Entry 3QB1 (X-ray diffraction, 3.10 A resolution); this record covers chain A.

[Chain A]
Protein: Interleukin-2
From: Homo sapiens
UniProtKB: P60568 (IL2_HUMAN); residues 1-133 here correspond to UniProt positions 21-153 (UniProt number = residue number + 20)
Sequence (136 residues; row label = number of the first residue in the row; numbers below 1 keep their minus sign (Ala-2 is residue -2)):
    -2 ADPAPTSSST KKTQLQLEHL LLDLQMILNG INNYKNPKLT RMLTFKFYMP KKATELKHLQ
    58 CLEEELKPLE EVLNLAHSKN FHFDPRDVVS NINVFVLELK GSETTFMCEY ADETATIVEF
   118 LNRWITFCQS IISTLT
Not modelled in the structure: -2 to 5, 99-102
Construct notes: expression tag (-2 to 0); engineered mutation His74 (Gln94 in P60568), Phe80 (Leu100 in P60568), Asp81 (Arg101 in P60568), Val85 (Leu105 in P60568), Val86 (Ile106 in P60568), Phe92 (Ile112 in P60568)
Curated features (UniProtKB/Swiss-Prot):
  - glycosylation: Thr3 (O-linked (GalNAc...) threonine)
Disulfides: Cys58-Cys105
From the paper describing this entry:
  - contacts within the chain: Phe80-Val85 (hydrophobic contact), Val85-Val86 (hydrophobic contact)
  - mutagenesis - F42A (120-fold): decreased binding to CD25
  - mutagenesis - F42A (1 log): decreased signaling in response to CD25+ cells
  - mutagenesis - F42A: unchanged signaling in response to CD25- cells

[Overview]
The paper reports that F42A reduces binding to CD25; contacts within the chain involving Phe80, Val85 and
Val86.
Chain A is Interleukin-2 (Homo sapiens); the structure, Interleukin-2 mutant D10, was determined by X-ray
diffraction together with 3QAZ from the same study.
